PDB entry 7ACY | X-ray diffraction, 2.55 A resolution | chains B and D of the 4 polymer chains in the assembly

# Chain B (and D)
Protein: S-layer protein
Source organism: Clostridioides difficile (strain 630)
Notes: chain D of this document is another copy of the same molecule, construct and numbering; everything in this record applies to it too
UniProt: Q183M8 (Q183M8_CLOD6); residues 2-374 here correspond to UniProt positions 347-719 (UniProt number = residue number + 345)
Chain sequence (373 residues; row label = number of the first residue in the row):
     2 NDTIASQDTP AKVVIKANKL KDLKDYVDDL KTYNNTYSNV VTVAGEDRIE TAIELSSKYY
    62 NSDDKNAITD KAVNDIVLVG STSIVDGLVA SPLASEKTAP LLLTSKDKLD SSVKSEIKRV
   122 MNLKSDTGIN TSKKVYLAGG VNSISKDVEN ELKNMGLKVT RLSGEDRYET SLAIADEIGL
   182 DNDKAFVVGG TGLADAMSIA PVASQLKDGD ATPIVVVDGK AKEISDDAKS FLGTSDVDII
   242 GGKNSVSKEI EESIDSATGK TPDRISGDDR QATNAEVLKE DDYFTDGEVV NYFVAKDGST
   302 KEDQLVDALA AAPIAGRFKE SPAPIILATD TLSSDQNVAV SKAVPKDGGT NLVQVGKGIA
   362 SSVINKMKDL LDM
What the authors report for this chain:
  - mutagenesis - Y27A: decreased co-localization with S-layer protein

# Chain B / chain D interface
Pairs across the interface - 13 pairs, chain B then chain D:
  Asp9(B) with Asn131(D); Thr132(D)
  Tyr38(B) with Ser126(D)
  Ser39(B) with Asp127(D)
  Asp64(B) with Asn123(D), hydrogen bond; Lys125(D), salt bridge
  Asn123(B) with Asp64(D), hydrogen bond
  Lys125(B) with Asp64(D), salt bridge; Asp65(D)
  Ser126(B) with Tyr38(D)
  Asp127(B) with Ser39(D)
  Asn131(B) with Asp9(D)
  Thr132(B) with Asp9(D), hydrogen bond (backbone-backbone)
Other interface residues (no listed pair), chain B (12 interface residues in all): Asp65, Lys66
Other interface residues (no listed pair), chain D (15 interface residues in all): Gln8, Thr10, Pro11, Lys66

# Summary
12 residues of chain B face 15 of chain D across their interface, with 3 hydrogen bonds and 2 salt bridges.
Among the polar pairs are Asp64(B)-Lys125(D), Asp64(B)-Asn123(D) and Thr132(B)-Asp9(D). The paper reports that
Y27A of chain B reduces co-localization with S-layer protein.
Both chains are S-layer protein (Clostridioides difficile (strain 630)). Entry 7ACY (H/L (SLPH/SLPL) complex
from C. difficile (CD630 strain)) was determined by X-ray diffraction, deposited together with 7ACV, 7ACW and
7ACZ.
